PDB entry 4JI7 | X-ray diffraction, 3.50 A resolution | chains A and O of the 21 polymer chains in the assembly

== Chain A ==
Molecule: 16S rRNA
Source organism: Thermus thermophilus
Sequence (1522 nucleotides; each row starts with the number of its first residue; note: 42 numbers in that range are skipped by the numbering (no residue carries them; nothing is unmodelled there); a row labelled like 190A-190L holds insertion residues (190A, then the next letters in order); numbering starts at 0):
     0 UUUGUUGGAG AGUUUGAUCC UGGCUCAGGG UGAACGCUGG CGGCGUGCCU AAGACAUGCA
    60 AGUCGUGCGG G
    73 CCGCGGGGUU UU
    88 ACUCCG
    95 UGGUC
   101 AGCGGCGGAC GGGUGAGUAA CGCGUGGGU
  129A G
   130 ACCUACCCGG AAGAGGGGGA CAACCCGGGG AAACUCGGGC UAAUCCCCCA UGUGGACCCG
   190 C
190A-190L CCCUUGGGGUGU
   191 GUCCAAAGGG CUUU
   216 GCCCGCUUCC GGAUGGGCCC GCGUCCCAUC AGCUAGUUGG UGGGGUAAUG GCCCACCAAG
   276 GCGACGACGG GUAGCCGGUC UGAGAGGAUG GCCGGCCACA GGGGCACUGA GACACGGGCC
   336 CCACUCCUAC GGGAGGCAGC AGUUAGGAAU CUUCCGCAAU GGGCGCAAGC CUGACGGAGC
   396 GACGCCGCUU GGAGGAAGAA GCCCUUCGGG GUGUAAACUC CUGAA
   442 CCCGGGACGA AACCCCCGAC GA
   474 GGGGACUGAC GGUACCGGG
   494 GUAAUAGCGC CGGCCAACUC CGUGCCAGCA GCCGCGGUAA UACGGAGGGC GCGAGCGUUA
   554 CCCGGAUUCA CUGGGCGUAA AGGGCGUGUA GGCGGCCUGG GGCGUCCCAU GUGAAAGACC
   614 ACGGCUCAAC CGUGGGGGAG CGUGGGAUAC GCUCAGGCUA GACGGUGGGA GAGGGUGGUG
   674 GAAUUCCCGG AGUAGCGGUG AAAUGCGCAG AUACCGGGAG GAACGCCGAU GGCGAAGGCA
   734 GCCACCUGGU CCACCCGUGA CGCUGAGGCG CGAAAGCGUG GGGAGCAAAC CGGAUUAGAU
   794 ACCCGGGUAG UCCACGCCCU AAACGAUGCG CGCUAGGUCU CUGGGUCU
   848 CCUGGGGGCC GAAGCUAACG CGUUAAGCGC GCCGCCUGGG GAGUACGGCC GCAAGGCUGA
   908 AACUCAAAGG AAUUGACGGG GGCCCGCACA AGCGGUGGAG CAUGUGGUUU AAUUCGAAGX
   968 AACGCGAAGA ACCUUACCAG GCCUUGACAU GCUAGG
 1003A G
  1004 AACCCGGGUG AAAGCCUGGG GUGCCCC
1030A-1030D GCGA
  1031 GGGGAGCCCU AGCACAGGUG CUGCAUGGCC GUCGUCAGCU CGUGCCGUGA GGUGUUGGGU
  1091 UAAGUCCCGC AACGAGCGCA ACCCCCGCCG UUAGUUGCCA GCGGUUCGGC CGGGCACUCU
  1151 AACGGGACUG CCCGCGAAA
  1171 GCGGGAGGAA GGAGGGGACG ACGUCUGGUC AGCAUGGCCC UUACGGCCUG GGCGACACAC
  1231 GUGCUACAAU GCCCACUACA AAGCGAUGCC ACCCGGCAAC GGGGAGCUAA UCGCAAAAAG
  1291 GUGGGCCCAG UUCGGAUUGG GGUCUGCAAC CCGACCCCAU GAAGCCGGAA UCGCUAGUAA
  1351 UCGCGGAUCA G
 1361A C
  1362 CAUGCCGCGG UGAAUACGUU CCCGGGCCUU GUACACACXG CCXGUXACGC CAUGGGAGCG
  1422 GGCUCUACCC GAAGUCGCCG GG
  1446 AGCCUACGGG
  1459 CAGGCGCCGA GGGUAGGGCC CGUGACUGGG GCGAAGUCGU AACAAGGUAG CUGUACCGGA
  1519 AGGUGCGGCU GGAUCCACUC CUUUCU
Disordered / not traced: 0-2, 1534-1538
Modified residues: PSU (pseudouridine-5'-monophosphate) at position 516, 7MG (7N-methyl-8-hydroguanosine-5'-monophosphate) at position 527, M2G (N2-dimethylguanosine-5'-monophosphate) at position 966, 5MC (5-methylcytidine-5'-monophosphate) at position 967, 2MG (2N-methylguanosine-5'-monophosphate) at position 1207, 5MC (5-methylcytidine-5'-monophosphate) at position 1400, 4OC (4n,o2'-methylcytidine-5'-monophosphate) at position 1402, 5MC (5-methylcytidine-5'-monophosphate) at position 1404, 5MC (5-methylcytidine-5'-monophosphate) at position 1407, UR3 (3-methyluridine-5'-monophoshate) at position 1498, MA6 (6N-dimethyladenosine-5'-monophoshate) at position 1518, MA6 (6N-dimethyladenosine-5'-monophoshate) at position 1519, PSU (pseudouridine-5'-monophosphate) at position 1540, PSU (pseudouridine-5'-monophosphate) at position 1541
Construct notes: conflict C1534 (A2157 in M26923.1), A1535 (C2158 in M26923.1)
Ion coordination: Mg2+ site 1 near U12 (its only coordinating residue here); Mg2+ site 2: G15, U920; Mg2+ site 3: C58, U387; Mg2+ site 4: A59, U387; Mg2+ site 5 near G61 (its only coordinating residue here); Mg2+ site 6 near U83 (its only coordinating residue here); Mg2+ site 7: G107, G324; Mg2+ site 8 near A109 (its only coordinating residue here); Mg2+ site 9: C110, G377; Mg2+ site 10 near G111 (its only coordinating residue here); Mg2+ site 11: G117, G289; Mg2+ site 12: C121, G124, U125, G236; 98 more Mg2+ sites not listed
What the authors report for this chain:
  - conformationally variable residues (order/disorder transition, register shift): A1408, C1409, G1410 to G1415, G1491, A1492, A1493, G1494
  - mutagenesis - C1490U: increased growth

== Chain O ==
Molecule: Ribosomal protein S15
Source organism: Thermus thermophilus
UniProtKB: Q5SJ76 (RS15_THET8); residues 1-89 here = UniProt positions 1-89
Amino-acid sequence (89 residues; each row starts with the number of its first residue):
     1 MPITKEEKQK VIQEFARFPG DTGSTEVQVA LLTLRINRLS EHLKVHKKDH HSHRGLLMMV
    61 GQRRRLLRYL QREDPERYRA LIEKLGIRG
Disordered / not traced: 1, 89

== Chain A / chain O interface ==
Contacting residue pairs (71; chain A residue first):
  G579(A) - Arg54(O)  hydrogen bond to the phosphate
  U580(A) - Arg54(O)  salt bridge to the phosphate
  U580(A) - Leu57(O)  sugar contact
  U580(A) - Met58(O)  phosphate contact
  G581(A) - Gly61(O)  phosphate contact
  G581(A) - Arg64(O)  hydrogen bond to the phosphate
  G581(A) - Arg65(O)  salt bridge to the phosphate
  U582(A) - Arg64(O)  salt bridge to the phosphate
  U582(A) - Arg68(O)  salt bridge to the phosphate
  C656(A) - Gln28(O)  hydrogen bond to the sugar
  C656(A) - Gln62(O)  sugar contact
  G657(A) - Thr22(O)  hydrogen bond to the base
  G657(A) - Gly23(O)  sugar contact
  G657(A) - Gln28(O)  sugar contact
  G657(A) - Leu31(O)  phosphate contact
  G658(A) - Lys8(O)  salt bridge to the phosphate
  G658(A) - Ile12(O)  phosphate contact
  G658(A) - Thr22(O)  sugar contact
  G658(A) - Leu31(O)  phosphate contact
  U659(A) - Lys8(O)  salt bridge to the phosphate
  U659(A) - Gln9(O)  phosphate contact
  U659(A) - Ile12(O)  phosphate contact
  G666(A) - Ser52(O)  base contact
  G667(A) - His42(O)  base contact
  G667(A) - Asp49(O)  hydrogen bond to the sugar
  G667(A) - His50(O)  sugar contact
  G667(A) - His51(O)  hydrogen bond to the sugar
  G668(A) - His46(O)  hydrogen bond to the sugar
  G668(A) - Lys48(O)  phosphate contact
  G668(A) - Asp49(O)  sugar contact
  U669(A) - His46(O)  sugar contact
  U669(A) - Lys48(O)  salt bridge to the phosphate
  A728(A) - His51(O)  base contact
  A728(A) - Arg54(O)  salt bridge to the phosphate
  A729(A) - His51(O)  hydrogen bond to the base
  G730(A) - His51(O)  hydrogen bond to the base
  C739(A) - His42(O)  hydrogen bond to the sugar
  U740(A) - Pro2(O)  phosphate contact
  U740(A) - Arg38(O)  phosphate contact
  U740(A) - Leu39(O)  phosphate contact
  U740(A) - His42(O)  sugar contact
  U740(A) - Ser52(O)  hydrogen bond to the sugar
  G741(A) - Arg35(O)  phosphate contact
  G741(A) - Leu39(O)  sugar contact
  G741(A) - His51(O)  sugar contact
  G741(A) - Ser52(O)  hydrogen bond to the sugar
  G741(A) - Gly55(O)  sugar contact
  G742(A) - Arg35(O)  salt bridge to the phosphate
  C749(A) - Thr22(O)  base contact
  G750(A) - Phe18(O)  phosphate contact
  G750(A) - Asp21(O)  hydrogen bond to the sugar
  G750(A) - Thr22(O)  hydrogen bond to the sugar
  G750(A) - Gly23(O)  hydrogen bond to the base
  G750(A) - Ser24(O)  sugar contact
  G750(A) - Gln28(O)  base contact
  U751(A) - Phe18(O)  phosphate contact
  U751(A) - Gly23(O)  sugar contact
  U751(A) - Ser24(O)  sugar contact
  U751(A) - Thr25(O)  sugar contact
  G752(A) - Tyr69(O)  sugar contact
  A753(A) - Tyr69(O)  hydrogen bond to the phosphate
  C754(A) - Arg65(O)  sugar contact
  C754(A) - Leu66(O)  sugar contact
  C754(A) - Tyr69(O)  sugar contact
  C754(A) - Arg72(O)  salt bridge to the phosphate
  G755(A) - Arg65(O)  phosphate contact
  G763(A) - His53(O)  sugar contact
  C764(A) - His50(O)  hydrogen bond to the phosphate
  G765(A) - His50(O)  salt bridge to the phosphate
  A807(A) - Lys48(O)  salt bridge to the phosphate
  C808(A) - Lys48(O)  salt bridge to the phosphate
Other interface residues (no listed pair), chain A (32 interface residues in all): A583
Other interface residues (no listed pair), chain O (38 interface residues in all): Gly20, Met59, Arg77

== Overview ==
32 residues of chain A face 38 of chain O across their interface; the contacts include 17 hydrogen bonds and
13 salt bridges. Polar pairs include G657(A)-Thr22(O), A729(A)-His51(O) and G730(A)-His51(O). G15(A) and
U920(A) coordinate Mg2+ site 2. The paper reports that C1490U of chain A increases growth; conformational
variability at A1408(A), C1409(A) and G1410(A) among others.
Here chain A is 16S rRNA and chain O is Ribosomal protein S15, both from Thermus thermophilus. Entry 4JI7
(Crystal Structure of 30S ribosomal subunit from Thermus thermophilus) was determined by X-ray diffraction
(same publication as 4JI0, 4JI1, 4JI2, 4JI3, 4JI4, 4JI5, 4JI6 and 4JI8).
